Entry 4YQW (X-ray diffraction, 2.06 A resolution); this record covers chains A and P of the 3 polymer chains in the assembly.

Chain A:
Molecule: DNA polymerase eta
Source organism: Homo sapiens
Notes: EC 2.7.7.7
UniProt: Q9Y253 (POLH_HUMAN); residue numbers follow UniProt; this construct covers 1-432
Sequence (435 residues; row label = number of the first residue in the row; numbers below 1 keep their minus sign (Gly-2 is residue -2)):
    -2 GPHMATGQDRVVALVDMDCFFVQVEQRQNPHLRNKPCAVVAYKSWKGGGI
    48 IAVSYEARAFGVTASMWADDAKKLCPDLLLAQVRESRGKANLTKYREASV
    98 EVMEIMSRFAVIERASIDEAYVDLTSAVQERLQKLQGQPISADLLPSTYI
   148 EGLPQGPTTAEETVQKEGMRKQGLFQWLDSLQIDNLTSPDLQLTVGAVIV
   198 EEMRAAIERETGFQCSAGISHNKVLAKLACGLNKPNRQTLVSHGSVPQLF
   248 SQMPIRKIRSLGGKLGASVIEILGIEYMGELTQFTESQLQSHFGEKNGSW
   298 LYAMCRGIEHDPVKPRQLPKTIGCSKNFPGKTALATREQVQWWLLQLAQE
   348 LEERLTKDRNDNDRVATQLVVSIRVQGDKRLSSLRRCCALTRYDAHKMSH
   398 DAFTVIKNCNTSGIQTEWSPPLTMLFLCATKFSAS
Not modelled in the structure: 155-159, 410-412
Differences from the reference sequence: expression tag (-2 to 0); engineered mutation Ala38 (Gln in Q9Y253), Ala61 (Arg in Q9Y253)
Bound ions: Ca2+ site 1: Asp13, Met14, Asp115 (together with 2'-deoxycytidine-5'-triphosphate); Ca2+ site 2: Asp13, Asp115, Glu116 (together with 2'-deoxycytidine-5'-triphosphate) (shared with DT8(P) of chain P)
Small-molecule neighbours: 2'-deoxycytidine-5'-triphosphate (DCP): Asp13, Met14, Asp15, Cys16, Phe17, Phe18, Ile48, Ala49, Tyr52, Arg55, Ile114, Asp115, Glu116, Lys231
Curated features (UniProtKB/Swiss-Prot):
  - binding site (Mg(2+)): Asp13, Met14, Asp115, Glu116
  - binding site (Mn(2+)): Asp13, Met14, Asp115, Glu116
  - natural variant: Val37 (deletion: In XPV), Leu75 (deletion: In XPV), Arg93 (R93P: In XPV), Arg111 (R111H: In XPV), Thr122 (T122P: In XPV), Gly153 (G153D: In a breast cancer sample), Thr191 (T191P: In XPV), Gly263 (G263V: In XPV), Val266 (V266D: In XPV), Gly295 (G295R: In XPV), Arg361 (R361S: In XPV)
  - mutagenesis: Tyr52 (Y52A/F: Reduces DNA polymerase activity; Y52E: Reduces DNA polymerase activity. Increases fidelity of replication and reduces translesion bypass), Ser62 (S62G: Increased DNA polymerase activity and translesion bypass compared to wild-type), Ala68 (A68S/V: Severe reduction in thymine dimer translesion bypass), Asn324 to Pro326 (Reduces binding to chromatin and to monoubiquitinated PCNA. Abolishes binding to monoubiquitinated PCNA; when associated with 705-E--H-713 Del)
What the authors report for this chain:
  - mutagenesis - Q38A/R61A (16-fold), R61A: decreased catalytic activity on 2'-deoxycytidine-5'-triphosphate
  - mutagenesis - Q38A/R61A (5.9-fold): decreased catalytic activity on dCTP insertion opposite G
  - mutagenesis - Q38A/R61A: decreased catalytic activity on dCTP incorporation opposite 8-oxoG

Chain P:
Molecule: 8-nt DNA strand
Sequence (8 nucleotides; each row starts with the number of its first residue):
     1 AGCGTCAT
Bound ions: Ca2+: DT8 (together with 2'-deoxycytidine-5'-triphosphate) (shared with Asp13(A), Asp115(A), Glu116(A) of chain A)

Chain A / chain P interface:
Pairs across the interface - 22 pairs, chain A then chain P:
  Ser113(A) with DT8(P), hydrogen bond to the phosphate
  Asp115(A) with DT8(P), phosphate contact
  Glu116(A) with DT8(P), sugar contact
  Lys224(A) with DT8(P), salt bridge to the phosphate
  Ile255(A) with DA7(P), phosphate contact
  Arg256(A) with DA7(P), phosphate contact
  Ser257(A) with DC6(P), phosphate contact; DA7(P), hydrogen bond to the phosphate
  Leu258(A) with DA7(P), hydrogen bond to the phosphate
  Gly259(A) with DA7(P), hydrogen bond to the phosphate
  Gly260(A) with DC6(P), phosphate contact; DA7(P), hydrogen bond to the phosphate
  Lys261(A) with DT5(P), salt bridge to the phosphate; DC6(P), hydrogen bond to the phosphate
  Leu262(A) with DC6(P), hydrogen bond to the phosphate
  Arg377(A) with DG4(P), phosphate contact
  Leu381(A) with DC3(P), phosphate contact
  Arg382(A) with DG2(P), sugar contact; DC3(P), hydrogen bond to the phosphate; DG4(P), hydrogen bond to the base
  Arg383(A) with DG2(P), salt bridge to the phosphate; DC3(P), salt bridge to the phosphate
Interface residues without a listed pair, chain A (19 interface residues in all): Ser379, Ser380, Cys384

Summary:
The interface between chain A and chain P involves 19 residues on one side and 7 on the other, with 9 hydrogen
bonds and 4 salt bridges. Among the polar pairs are Arg382(A)-DG4(P), Ser113(A)-DT8(P) and Ser257(A)-DA7(P).
The paper reports that Q38A/R61A and R61A of chain A reduce catalytic activity on
2'-deoxycytidine-5'-triphosphate; Q38A/R61A of chain A reduce catalytic activity on dCTP insertion opposite G.
Here chain A is DNA polymerase eta (Homo sapiens) and chain P is an 8-nt DNA strand. Entry 4YQW (Mutant Human
DNA Polymerase Eta Q38A/R61A Inserting dCTP Opposite Template G) was determined by X-ray diffraction together
with 4YP3, 4YR0, 4YR2 and 4YR3 from the same study.
